Entry 9CK5 (electron microscopy, 3.00 A resolution); this record covers chains A and I of the 16 polymer chains in the assembly.

# Chain A
Protein: RuBisCO large subunit
From: Anthoceros agrestis
Notes: EC 4.1.1.39
Sequence (475 residues; numbered 1 to 475; the number before each row is that of its first residue):
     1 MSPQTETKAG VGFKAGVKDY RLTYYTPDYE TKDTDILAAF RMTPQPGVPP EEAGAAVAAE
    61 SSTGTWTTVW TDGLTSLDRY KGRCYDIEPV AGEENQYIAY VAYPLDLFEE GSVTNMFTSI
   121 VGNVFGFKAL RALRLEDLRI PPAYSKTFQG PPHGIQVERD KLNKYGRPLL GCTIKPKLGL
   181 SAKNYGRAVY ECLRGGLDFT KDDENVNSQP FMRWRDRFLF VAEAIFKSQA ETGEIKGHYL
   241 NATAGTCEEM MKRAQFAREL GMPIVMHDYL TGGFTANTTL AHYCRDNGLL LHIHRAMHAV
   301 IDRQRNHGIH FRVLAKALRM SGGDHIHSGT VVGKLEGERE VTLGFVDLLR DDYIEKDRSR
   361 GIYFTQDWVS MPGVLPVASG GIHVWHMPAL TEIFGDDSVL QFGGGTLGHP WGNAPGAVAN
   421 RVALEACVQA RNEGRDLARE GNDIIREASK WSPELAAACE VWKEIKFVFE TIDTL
Disordered / not traced: 1-11
Modified / non-standard residues: Lys-201 (lysine nz-carboxylic acid; KCX)
Metal / ion sites: Mg2+: Lys-201, Glu-204 (together with 2-carboxyarabinitol-1,5-diphosphate)
Ligand contacts:
  - 2-carboxyarabinitol-1,5-diphosphate (CAP), molecule 1: Thr-65, Trp-66, Asn-123
  - 2-carboxyarabinitol-1,5-diphosphate (CAP), molecule 2: Thr-173, Lys-175, Lys-177, Lys-201, Asp-203, Glu-204, His-294, Arg-295, His-298, His-327, Gly-329, Lys-334, Leu-335, Ser-379, Gly-380, Gly-381, Gly-403, Gly-404

# Chain I
Protein: RuBisCO small subunit
From: Anthoceros agrestis
Sequence (125 residues; numbered 1 to 125; the number before each row is that of its first residue):
     1 MQVWNPIDNP KFETLSYLPP LTDNQIAREI DYMLRNKWIP CLEFDPSGTI TTLPGQPGYY
    61 GGRYWTMWKL PMFGCNNAGY VLREIEHCKN AYPGCFIRVL GFDNIRQVQC CAFIVHKPQH
   121 HHHHH
Disordered / not traced: 119-125

# Interface between chain A and chain I
Residue-residue contacts (17; chain A residue first):
  Gly-179(A) with Gln-107(I), hydrogen bond (backbone-side chain)
  Ser-181(A) with Gln-107(I)
  Lys-183(A) with Tyr-64(I); Gln-109(I)
  Asn-184(A) with Gln-107(I), hydrogen bond
  Gly-186(A) with Tyr-64(I)
  Arg-187(A) with Glu-43(I), salt bridge; Gln-109(I)
  Leu-219(A) with Tyr-59(I), hydrophobic
  Phe-220(A) with Tyr-64(I)
  Glu-223(A) with Tyr-59(I); Tyr-60(I); Arg-63(I), salt bridge; Tyr-64(I)
  Phe-226(A) with Tyr-59(I)
  Lys-227(A) with Asp-45(I), salt bridge; Tyr-64(I), hydrogen bond (side chain-backbone)
Other interface residues (no listed pair), chain A (19 interface residues in all): Leu-180, Tyr-190, Glu-191, Arg-194, Phe-256, Leu-260, Trp-411, Gly-412
Other interface residues (no listed pair), chain I (16 interface residues in all): Gln-56, Pro-57, Gly-58, Thr-66, Met-67, Lys-69, Leu-70, Phe-102

# Overview
Chain A and chain I form an interface of 19 and 16 residues respectively; the contacts include 3 hydrogen
bonds and 3 salt bridges. Polar pairs include Arg-187(A)/Glu-43(I), Glu-223(A)/Arg-63(I) and
Lys-227(A)/Asp-45(I). Chain A binds 2-carboxyarabinitol-1,5-diphosphate. Lys-201(A) and Glu-204(A) form the
Mg2+ site.
Here chain A is RuBisCO large subunit and chain I is RuBisCO small subunit, both from Anthoceros agrestis.
Entry 9CK5 (Anthoceros agrestis Rubisco assembled with RbcX1, RbcX2, Raf1, Raf2 and BSD2) was determined by
electron microscopy, deposited together with 9CHZ, 9CI1 and 9CI2.
